PDB entry 8D5Q | X-ray diffraction, 2.50 A resolution | chains C and E of the 4 polymer chains in the assembly

# Chain C
Molecule: H-2 class I histocompatibility antigen, L-D alpha chain
Source organism: Mus musculus
UniProtKB: P01897 (HA1L_MOUSE); residues 1-179 here correspond to UniProt positions 25-203 (UniProt number = residue number + 24)
Chain sequence (180 residues; row label = number of the first residue in the row; numbering starts at 0):
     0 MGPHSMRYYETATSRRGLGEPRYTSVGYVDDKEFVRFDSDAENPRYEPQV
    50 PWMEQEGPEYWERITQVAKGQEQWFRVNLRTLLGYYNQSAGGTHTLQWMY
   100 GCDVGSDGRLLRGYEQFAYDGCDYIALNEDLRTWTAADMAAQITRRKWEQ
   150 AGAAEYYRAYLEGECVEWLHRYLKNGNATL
Unresolved in the structure: 0, 177-179
Differences from the reference sequence: initiating methionine (0); conflict Y8 (Phe32 in P01897), T12 (Val36 in P01897), R15 (Pro39 in P01897), T23 (Ile47 in P01897), D30 (Asn54 in P01897), V49 (Ala73 in P01897), V66 (Ile90 in P01897), R131 (Lys155 in P01897)
Curated features (UniProtKB/Swiss-Prot):
  - glycosylation (N-linked (GlcNAc...) asparagine): N86, N176
Disulfides: C101-C164

# Chain E
Molecule: Dense granule protein 6, HF10 peptide
Chain sequence (10 residues; row label = number of the first residue in the row):
     1 HPGSVNEFDF

# How chain C and chain E interact
Residue-residue contacts - 44 pairs, chain C then chain E:
  M5(C) with H1(E)
  Y7(C) with H1(E), hydrogen bond (side chain-backbone); P2(E)
  Y45(C) with P2(E)
  Y59(C) with H1(E); P2(E)
  R62(C) with H1(E)
  I63(C) with P2(E), hydrophobic
  V66(C) with G3(E); V5(E)
  G69(C) with V5(E)
  Q70(C) with G3(E); S4(E); V5(E); N6(E)
  W73(C) with N6(E); F8(E), hydrogen bond (side chain-backbone); D9(E); F10(E), hydrophobic
  N77(C) with D9(E), hydrogen bond; F10(E), hydrogen bond (side chain-backbone)
  L81(C) with F10(E), hydrophobic
  Y84(C) with F10(E), hydrogen bond (side chain-backbone)
  L95(C) with F10(E), hydrophobic
  W97(C) with N6(E)
  Y99(C) with P2(E); G3(E), hydrogen bond (side chain-backbone)
  F116(C) with F10(E), hydrophobic
  Y123(C) with F10(E), hydrophobic
  T143(C) with F10(E), hydrogen bond (side chain-backbone)
  K146(C) with F10(E), hydrogen bond (side chain-backbone)
  W147(C) with F8(E); D9(E), hydrogen bond (side chain-backbone); F10(E), hydrophobic
  A150(C) with F8(E), hydrophobic
  A152(C) with F8(E), hydrophobic
  Y155(C) with V5(E); N6(E); E7(E), hydrogen bond (side chain-backbone)
  Y156(C) with N6(E), hydrogen bond
  Y159(C) with H1(E), hydrogen bond (side chain-backbone)
  E163(C) with H1(E), salt bridge
  W167(C) with H1(E), hydrogen bond
  Y171(C) with H1(E), hydrogen bond (side chain-backbone)
Other interface residues (no listed pair), chain C (32 interface residues in all): E9, V76, T80

# In short
The interface between chain C and chain E involves 32 residues on one side and 10 on the other; the contacts
include 14 hydrogen bonds and 1 salt bridge. Polar contacts include E163(C)-H1(E), Y7(C)-H1(E) and
W73(C)-F8(E).
Here chain C is H-2 class I histocompatibility antigen, L-D alpha chain (Mus musculus) and chain E is Dense
granule protein 6, HF10 peptide. Entry 8D5Q (TCR TG6 in complex with Ld-HF10) was determined by X-ray
diffraction, deposited together with 8D5N and 8D5P.
